PDB entry 7HP6 | X-ray diffraction, 1.61 A resolution | chains A and B

== Chain A ==
Name: Serine protease subunit NS2B
Organism: Zika virus
UniProtKB: Q32ZE1 (POLG_ZIKV); residues 46-89 here correspond to UniProt positions 1414-1457 (UniProt number = residue number + 1368)
Amino-acid sequence (46 residues; numbered 44 to 89; the number before each row is that of its first residue):
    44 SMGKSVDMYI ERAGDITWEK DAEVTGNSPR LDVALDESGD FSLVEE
Not modelled in the structure: 44-49, 89
Construct notes: expression tag (44-45)
Residues lining bound ligands: A1BG5 ((4R)-2-methyl-N-(3-methylpyridin-4-yl)imidazo[1,2-a]pyridine-7-carboxamide): S81, G82, D83

== Chain B ==
Name: Serine protease NS3
Organism: Zika virus
Notes: EC 3.4.21.91, 3.6.1.15, 3.6.4.13
UniProtKB: Q32ZE1 (POLG_ZIKV); residues 11-177 here correspond to UniProt positions 1509-1675 (UniProt number = residue number + 1498)
Amino-acid sequence (168 residues; row label = number of the first residue in the row):
    10 MKEVKKGETT DGVYRVMTRR LLGSTQVGVG VMQEGVFHTM WHVTKGAALR SGEGRLDPYW
    70 GDVKQDLVSY CGPWKLDAAW DGLSEVQLLA VPPGERAKNI QTLPGIFKTK DGDIGAVALD
   130 YPAGTSGSPI LDKCGRVIGL YGNGVVIKNG SYVSAITQGK REEETPVE
Not modelled in the structure: 10-15, 172-177
Cystine bridges: C143 forms a disulfide with the same residue of a neighbouring copy of this chain
Construct notes: initiating methionine (10); conflict K107 (Arg1605 in Q32ZE1)
Residues lining bound ligands: A1BG5 ((4R)-2-methyl-N-(3-methylpyridin-4-yl)imidazo[1,2-a]pyridine-7-carboxamide): H51, D75, D129, Y130, P131, A132, S135, Y150, G151, N152, Y161
Curated features (UniProtKB/Swiss-Prot):
  - active site (Charge relay system): H51, D75, S135

== Interface between chain A and chain B ==
Pairs across the interface - 98 pairs, chain A then chain B:
  D50(A) - T27(B)
  D50(A) - R28(B)
  D50(A) - R59(B)  salt bridge
  M51(A) - M26(B)
  M51(A) - V36(B)  hydrophobic
  M51(A) - V52(B)
  M51(A) - T53(B)
  M51(A) - L58(B)
  M51(A) - R59(B)  hydrogen bond (backbone-backbone)
  Y52(A) - R24(B)
  Y52(A) - V25(B)
  Y52(A) - M26(B)  hydrogen bond (backbone-backbone)
  Y52(A) - R28(B)
  Y52(A) - S33(B)  hydrogen bond
  Y52(A) - R59(B)
  I53(A) - Y23(B)  hydrophobic
  I53(A) - R24(B)
  I53(A) - M41(B)  hydrophobic
  I53(A) - F46(B)  hydrophobic
  I53(A) - R59(B)  hydrogen bond (backbone-backbone)
  I53(A) - S60(B)
  I53(A) - L65(B)  hydrophobic
  E54(A) - Y23(B)
  E54(A) - R24(B)  hydrogen bond (backbone-backbone)
  R55(A) - E17(B)
  R55(A) - T19(B)
  R55(A) - D20(B)  hydrogen bond (side chain-backbone)
  R55(A) - G21(B)
  R55(A) - V22(B)
  R55(A) - Y23(B)
  A56(A) - V22(B)  hydrogen bond (backbone-backbone)
  A56(A) - V100(B)  hydrophobic
  A56(A) - A106(B)
  G57(A) - G21(B)
  G57(A) - V22(B)  hydrogen bond (backbone-backbone)
  D58(A) - L98(B)
  I59(A) - G21(B)
  I59(A) - V22(B)
  I59(A) - V40(B)  hydrophobic
  I59(A) - L140(B)  hydrophobic
  I59(A) - G144(B)
  I59(A) - V146(B)  hydrophobic
  T60(A) - N108(B)  hydrogen bond (backbone-side chain)
  T60(A) - L140(B)
  W61(A) - E94(B)
  W61(A) - V95(B)
  W61(A) - Q96(B)
  W61(A) - Q110(B)
  W61(A) - L140(B)
  W61(A) - D141(B)
  W61(A) - K142(B)
  E62(A) - Q96(B)  hydrogen bond (backbone-side chain)
  E62(A) - N108(B)
  A65(A) - Q96(B)
  A65(A) - N108(B)
  E66(A) - I109(B)
  E66(A) - Q110(B)  hydrogen bond (backbone-backbone)
  V67(A) - E94(B)
  V67(A) - Q110(B)
  T68(A) - I109(B)
  T68(A) - Q110(B)  hydrogen bond (backbone-backbone)
  T68(A) - T111(B)  hydrogen bond (backbone-side chain)
  T68(A) - L128(B)
  G69(A) - T111(B)  hydrogen bond (backbone-side chain)
  G69(A) - A127(B)
  N70(A) - L112(B)
  N70(A) - A127(B)
  S71(A) - L112(B)  hydrogen bond (side chain-backbone)
  S71(A) - P113(B)
  S71(A) - G114(B)
  P72(A) - G114(B)
  P72(A) - I115(B)  hydrogen bond (backbone-backbone)
  P72(A) - A127(B)
  R73(A) - I115(B)
  L74(A) - I115(B)  hydrogen bond (backbone-backbone)
  L74(A) - F116(B)
  L74(A) - K117(B)  hydrogen bond (backbone-backbone)
  L74(A) - I156(B)  hydrophobic
  D75(A) - K117(B)
  V76(A) - F116(B)  hydrophobic
  V76(A) - K117(B)  hydrogen bond (backbone-backbone)
  V76(A) - T118(B)
  L78(A) - K73(B)
  D79(A) - K73(B)
  E80(A) - K73(B)
  S81(A) - V72(B)
  G82(A) - V72(B)
  G82(A) - K73(B)
  G82(A) - N152(B)  hydrogen bond (backbone-side chain)
  F84(A) - I123(B)  hydrophobic
  F84(A) - N152(B)
  F84(A) - G153(B)
  F84(A) - V154(B)  hydrophobic
  F84(A) - A164(B)  hydrophobic
  S85(A) - V154(B)
  L86(A) - V154(B)  hydrophobic
  L86(A) - V155(B)
  L86(A) - K157(B)
Also at the interface, not in a pair above, chain A (34 interface residues in all): E88
Also at the interface, not in a pair above, chain B (61 interface residues in all): R29, A57, K107, P138, V162

== Summary ==
Chain A and chain B form an interface of 34 and 61 residues respectively; the contacts include 20 hydrogen
bonds and 1 salt bridge. Polar contacts include D50(A)-R59(B), Y52(A)-S33(B) and R55(A)-D20(B). Compound A1BG5
is bound between chain A and chain B.
Here chain A is Serine protease subunit NS2B and chain B is Serine protease NS3, both from Zika virus. Entry
7HP6 (PanDDA analysis group deposition -- Crystal Structure of ZIKV NS2B-NS3 protease in complex with
ASAP-0014903-001) was determined by X-ray diffraction.
